Entry 3LI5 (X-ray diffraction, 1.36 A resolution); this record covers chain A.

Chain A:
Protein: Diisopropyl-fluorophosphatase
From: Loligo vulgaris
Notes: EC 3.1.8.2
Reference sequence: Q7SIG4 (DFPA_LOLVU); residues 1-314 here = UniProt positions 1-314
Sequence (314 residues; numbered 1 to 314; the number before each row is that of its first residue):
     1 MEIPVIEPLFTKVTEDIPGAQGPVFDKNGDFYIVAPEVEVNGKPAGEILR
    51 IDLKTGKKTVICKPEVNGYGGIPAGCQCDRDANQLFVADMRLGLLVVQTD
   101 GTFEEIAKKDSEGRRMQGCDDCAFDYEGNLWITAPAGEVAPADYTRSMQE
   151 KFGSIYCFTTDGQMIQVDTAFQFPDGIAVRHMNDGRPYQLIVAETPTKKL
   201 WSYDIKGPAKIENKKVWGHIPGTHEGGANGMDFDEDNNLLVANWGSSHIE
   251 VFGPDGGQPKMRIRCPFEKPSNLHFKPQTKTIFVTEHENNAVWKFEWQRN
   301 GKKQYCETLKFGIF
Not modelled in the structure: 1-2
Sequence notes: engineered mutation Q21 (Glu in Q7SIG4), D120 (Asn in Q7SIG4), D175 (Asn in Q7SIG4), N229 (Asp in Q7SIG4)
UniProt features mapped onto this chain:
  - active site: H287 (Proton acceptor)
  - binding site (Ca(2+)): D232, L273, H274
  - mutagenesis: E37 (E37Q: 50% decrease in activity), Q77 (Q77F: 100% decrease in activity; Q77W: No effect on activity; Q77Y: 6% increase in activity), D121 (D121F: 100% decrease in activity), Y144 (Y144S: 8% increase in activity), R146 (R146S: 45% decrease in activity), M148 (M148A: 26% decrease in activity), F173 (F173A: 84% decrease in activity; F173L: 28% decrease in activity; F173S: 68% decrease in activity; F173V: 46% decrease in activity; F173W: 19% decrease in activity; F173Y: 53% decrease in activity), H181 (H181N: 20% decrease in activity), T195 (T195A: 60% decrease in activity; T195L: 11% decrease in activity; T195V: 3% decrease in activity), H219 (H219N: 3% increase in activity), H224 (H224N: 14% increase in activity), D232 (D232S: 3% increase in activity. 19% decrease in activity; when associated with A-271), 9 further mutagenesis entries in UniProt
Bound ions: Ca2+: D232, L273

Overview:
D232 and L273 form the Ca2+ site. From UniProt: active-site residue H287, 3 Ca2+-binding residues and 21
mutagenesis sites.
Chain A is Diisopropyl-fluorophosphatase (Loligo vulgaris); the structure, Diisopropyl fluorophosphatase
(DFPase), E21Q,N120D,N175D,D229N mutant, was determined by X-ray diffraction, deposited together with 3LI3 and
3LI4.
